Entry 1SOJ (X-ray diffraction, 2.90 A resolution); this record covers chains A and B.

== Chain A (and B) ==
Molecule: cGMP-inhibited 3', 5'-cyclic phosphodiesterase B
Source organism: Homo sapiens
Notes: EC 3.1.4.17; fragment: catalytic domain, residues 654-1073; chain B of this document is another copy of the same molecule, construct and numbering; everything in this record applies to it too
UniProtKB: Q13370 (CN3B_HUMAN); residue numbers follow UniProt; this construct covers 654-1073
Sequence (420 residues; row label = number of the first residue in the row):
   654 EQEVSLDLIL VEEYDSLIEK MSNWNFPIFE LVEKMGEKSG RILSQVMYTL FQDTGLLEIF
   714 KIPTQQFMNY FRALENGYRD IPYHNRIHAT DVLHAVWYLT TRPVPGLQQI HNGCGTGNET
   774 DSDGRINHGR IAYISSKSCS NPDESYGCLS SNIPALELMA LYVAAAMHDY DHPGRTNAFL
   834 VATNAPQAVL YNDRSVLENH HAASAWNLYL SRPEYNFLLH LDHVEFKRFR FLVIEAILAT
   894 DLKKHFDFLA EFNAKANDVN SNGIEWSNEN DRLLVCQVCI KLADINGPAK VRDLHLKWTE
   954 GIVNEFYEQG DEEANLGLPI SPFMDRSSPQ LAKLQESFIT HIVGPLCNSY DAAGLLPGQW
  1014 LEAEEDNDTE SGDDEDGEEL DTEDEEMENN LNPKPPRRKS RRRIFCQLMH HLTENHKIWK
Not modelled in the structure: 654-658, 767-782, 1018-1052 (chain B: 654-655, 767-775, 1025-1052)
Metal / ion sites: Mg2+ site 1: His741, His821, Asp822, Asp937; Mg2+ site 2 near Asp822 (its only coordinating residue here)
Ligand contacts: 3-isobutyl-1-methylxanthine (IBM): Tyr736, His737, Leu895, Asp937, Ile938, Gly940, Pro941, Thr952, Ile955, Phe959, Leu987, Gln988, Phe991
Curated features (UniProtKB/Swiss-Prot):
  - active site: His737 (Proton donor)
  - binding site (AMP): His737, Asp822, Asp937, Gln988
  - binding site (Mg(2+)): His741, His821, Asp822, Asp937
From the paper describing this entry:
  - Mg2+ coordination: His741, His821, Asp822, Asp937
  - binding site for 3-isobutyl-1-methylxanthine: Tyr736, His737, Leu895, Ile955, Phe959, Gln988, Phe991
  - self-association interface (contacts with another copy of this molecule): Leu843, Tyr844
  - contacts within the chain: His948-Trp1072 (hydrogen bond)
  - specificity-determining residues: Gly940 (proposed by the authors, not directly observed)
  - mutagenesis - W1072A (740-fold), W1072Y: decreased binding to cGMP (citing earlier work)

== How chain A and chain B interact ==
Residue-residue contacts (34; chain A residue first):
  Val834(A) - Lys880(B)  hydrogen bond (backbone-side chain)
  Ala835(A) - Lys880(B)
  Asn837(A) - Lys880(B)  hydrogen bond
  Asn837(A) - Arg883(B)
  Ala841(A) - Arg883(B)
  Val842(A) - Ala856(B)
  Val842(A) - Asn860(B)
  Val842(A) - Leu863(B)  hydrophobic
  Val842(A) - Arg883(B)
  Leu843(A) - Tyr844(B)  hydrogen bond (backbone-side chain)
  Leu843(A) - Ala856(B)
  Tyr844(A) - Leu843(B)  hydrogen bond (side chain-backbone)
  Tyr844(A) - Tyr844(B)  hydrophobic
  Asn845(A) - Asn852(B)  hydrogen bond
  Asn845(A) - Ala855(B)
  Asn845(A) - Ala856(B)  hydrogen bond (side chain-backbone)
  Asn845(A) - Arg883(B)
  Asn845(A) - Ile887(B)
  Asp846(A) - Arg883(B)  salt bridge
  Arg847(A) - Glu888(B)  salt bridge
  Arg847(A) - Leu891(B)
  Asn852(A) - Asn845(B)  hydrogen bond
  Ala855(A) - Asn845(B)
  Ala856(A) - Val842(B)
  Ala856(A) - Leu843(B)
  Ala856(A) - Asn845(B)  hydrogen bond (backbone-side chain)
  Leu863(A) - Val842(B)  hydrophobic
  Lys880(A) - Val834(B)  hydrogen bond (side chain-backbone)
  Lys880(A) - Ala835(B)
  Arg883(A) - Val842(B)
  Arg883(A) - Asp846(B)  salt bridge
  Ile887(A) - Asn845(B)
  Glu888(A) - Arg847(B)  salt bridge
  Leu891(A) - Arg847(B)
Interface residues without a listed pair, chain A (21 interface residues in all): Trp859, Asn860
Interface residues without a listed pair, chain B (21 interface residues in all): Asn837, Ala841, Trp859

== Summary ==
Chain A and chain B each contribute 21 residues to their interface, with 9 hydrogen bonds and 4 salt bridges.
Polar pairs include Asp846(A)-Arg883(B), Arg847(A)-Glu888(B) and Val834(A)-Lys880(B). Ligands of chain A:
3-isobutyl-1-methylxanthine. The paper reports a binding site for 3-isobutyl-1-methylxanthine at Tyr736(A),
His737(A) and Leu895(A) among others; W1072A and W1072Y of chain A reduce binding to cGMP.
Both chains are cGMP-inhibited 3', 5'-cyclic phosphodiesterase B (Homo sapiens). Entry 1SOJ (Catalytic domain
of human phosphodiesterase 3B in complex with ibmx) was determined by X-ray diffraction, deposited together
with 1SO2.
